3T36 - chain A; structure by X-ray diffraction, 2.25 A resolution.

Chain A:
Protein: Endo-type membrane-bound lytic murein transglycosylase A
Source organism: Escherichia coli
Notes: EC 4.2.2.-
UniProtKB: P0C960 (EMTA_ECOLI); residue numbers follow UniProt; this construct covers 17-203
Chain sequence (203 residues; row label = number of the first residue in the row):
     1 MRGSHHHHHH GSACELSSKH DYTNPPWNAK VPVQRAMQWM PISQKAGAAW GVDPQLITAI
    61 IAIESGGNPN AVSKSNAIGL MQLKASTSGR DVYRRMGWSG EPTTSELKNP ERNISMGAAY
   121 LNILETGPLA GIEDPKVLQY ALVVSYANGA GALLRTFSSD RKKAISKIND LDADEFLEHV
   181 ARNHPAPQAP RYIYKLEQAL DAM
Unresolved in the structure: 1-20
Construct notes: expression tag (1-16)
From the paper describing this entry:
  - catalytic residues: Glu64
  - catalytic residues: Ser73, Gln188 (proposed by the authors, not directly observed)
  - mutagenesis - E64Q: abolished catalytic activity
  - contacts within the chain: Glu64-Tyr192 (hydrogen bond)

In short:
From the paper: catalytic residues Glu64, Ser73 and Gln188; E64Q abolishes catalytic activity.
Chain A is Endo-type membrane-bound lytic murein transglycosylase A (Escherichia coli); the structure, Crystal
structure of lytic transglycosylase MltE from Eschericha coli, was determined by X-ray diffraction (same
publication as 4HJV, 4HJY and 4HJZ).
